2G43 - chain A; structure by X-ray diffraction, 2.09 A resolution.

[Chain A]
Molecule: Ubiquitin carboxyl-terminal hydrolase 5
From: Homo sapiens
Notes: EC 3.1.2.15; fragment: The Zn Finger UMP domain of IsoT (residues 163-291)
UniProtKB: P45974 (UBP5_HUMAN); residues 2-130 here correspond to UniProt positions 163-291 (UniProt number = residue number + 161)
Sequence (129 residues; row label = number of the first residue in the row):
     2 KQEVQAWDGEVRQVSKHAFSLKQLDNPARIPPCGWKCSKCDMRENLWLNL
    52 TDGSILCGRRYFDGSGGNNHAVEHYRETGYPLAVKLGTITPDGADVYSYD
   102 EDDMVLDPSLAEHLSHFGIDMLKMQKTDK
Disordered / not traced: 2-7, 125-130
UniProt features mapped onto this chain:
  - zinc finger: Q14 to M122 (UBP-type)
  - binding site (Zn(2+)): C38, C41, C58, H71
  - binding site (substrate): W48, R60 to F63, Y98, Y100, D103
Metal / ion sites: Zn2+: C38, C41, C58, H71
What the authors report for this chain:
  - Zn2+ coordination: C38, C41, C58, H71
  - self-association interface (contacts with another copy of this molecule): C34

[Overview]
The Zn2+ site is built by C38, C41, C58 and H71. UniProt lists 4 Zn2+-binding residues and 8 substrate-binding
residues. From the paper: Zn2+ coordination by C38, C41 and C58 among others; a self-association interface
involving C34.
Chain A is Ubiquitin carboxyl-terminal hydrolase 5 (Homo sapiens); the structure, Structure of the ZNF UBP
domain from deubiquitinating enzyme isopeptidase T (IsoT), was determined by X-ray diffraction.
